Entry 2W6V (X-ray diffraction, 1.80 A resolution); this record covers chains A and D of the 4 polymer chains in the assembly.

[Chain A]
Name: Hemoglobin subunit alpha
Source organism: Homo sapiens
Notes: fragment: chain alpha, residues 2-142
Reference sequence: P69905 (HBA_HUMAN); residues 1-141 here correspond to UniProt positions 2-142 (UniProt number = residue number + 1)
Sequence (141 residues; each row starts with the number of its first residue):
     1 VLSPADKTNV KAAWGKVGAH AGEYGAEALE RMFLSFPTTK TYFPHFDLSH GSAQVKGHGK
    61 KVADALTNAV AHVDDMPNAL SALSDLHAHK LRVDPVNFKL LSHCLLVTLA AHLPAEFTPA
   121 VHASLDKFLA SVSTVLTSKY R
Ion coordination: heme Fe near H87 (its only coordinating residue here)
Ligand contacts:
  - heme (HEM): M32, T39, Y42, F43, H45, F46, H58, K61, V62, A65, L66, L83, L86, H87, L91, V93, N97, F98, L101, L105, V132, L136
  - xenon (XE), molecule 1: V10, W14, V70, L125, F128, L129
  - xenon (XE), molecule 2: W14, A21, Y24, G25, L66, L105, T108, L109
  - xenon (XE), molecule 3: L29, F33, F43, F46, L48, Q54, V55, H58
Swiss-Prot annotation at these positions:
  - binding site (O2): H58
  - binding site (heme b): H87
  - site: T8, N9 (Microbial infection: Cleavage), K11 (Not glycated), A13, W14 (Microbial infection: Cleavage), Y24, G25 (Microbial infection: Cleavage), L29, E30 (Microbial infection: Cleavage), H45, F46 (Microbial infection: Cleavage), D47, L48 (Microbial infection: Cleavage), S52, A53 (Microbial infection: Cleavage), V55, K56 (Microbial infection: Cleavage), K56 (Not glycated), G59, K60 (Microbial infection: Cleavage), K60 (Not glycated), K90 (Not glycated), L91, R92 (Microbial infection: Cleavage), K99 (Not glycated), L106, V107 (Microbial infection: Cleavage), T108, L109 (Microbial infection: Cleavage), V121, H122 (Microbial infection: Cleavage), S133, T134 (Microbial infection: Cleavage)
  - modified residue: S3 (Phosphoserine), K7 (N6-succinyllysine), T8 (Phosphothreonine), K11 (N6-succinyllysine), K16 (N6-acetyllysine), Y24 (Phosphotyrosine), S35 (Phosphoserine), K40 (N6-succinyllysine), S49 (Phosphoserine), S102 (Phosphoserine), T108 (Phosphothreonine), S124 (Phosphoserine), S131 (Phosphoserine), T134 (Phosphothreonine), T137 (Phosphothreonine), S138 (Phosphoserine)
  - glycosylation (N-linked (Glc) (glycation) lysine): K7, K16, K40, K61

[Chain D]
Name: Hemoglobin subunit beta
Source organism: Homo sapiens
Notes: fragment: chain beta, residues 2-147
Reference sequence: P68871 (HBB_HUMAN); residues 1-146 here correspond to UniProt positions 2-147 (UniProt number = residue number + 1)
Sequence (146 residues; each row starts with the number of its first residue):
     1 VHLTPEEKSA VTALWGKVNV DEVGGEALGR LLVVYPWTQR FFESFGDLST PDAVMGNPKV
    61 KAHGKKVLGA FSDGLAHLDN LKGTFATLSE LHCDKLHVDP ENFRLLGNVL VCVLAHHFGK
   121 EFTPPVQAAY QKVVAGVANA LAHKYH
Ion coordination: heme Fe near H92 (its only coordinating residue here)
Ligand contacts:
  - heme (HEM): L31, T38, F41, F42, F45, H63, K66, V67, A70, F71, F85, L88, H92, L96, V98, N102, F103, L106, V137, L141
  - xenon (XE), molecule 1: G24, A27, L28, G64, V67, L68, L106
  - xenon (XE), molecule 2: F71, F103, G107, V134, V137, A138
Swiss-Prot annotation at these positions:
  - binding site ((2R)-2,3-bisphosphoglycerate): V1, H2, K82, H143
  - binding site (heme b): H63, H92
  - site: E7, K8 (Microbial infection: Cleavage), G25, E26 (Microbial infection: Cleavage), G29, R30 (Microbial infection: Cleavage), Y35, P36 (Microbial infection: Cleavage), W37, T38 (Microbial infection: Cleavage), F45, G46 (Microbial infection: Cleavage), D52, A53 (Microbial infection: Cleavage), G56, N57 (Microbial infection: Cleavage), K59 (Not glycated), F71, S72 (Microbial infection: Cleavage), G74, L75 (Microbial infection: Cleavage), K82 (Not glycated), T84, F85 (Microbial infection: Cleavage), H92, C93 (Microbial infection: Cleavage), K95 (Not glycated), R104, L105 (Microbial infection: Cleavage), L110, V111 (Microbial infection: Cleavage), G119, K120 (Microbial infection: Cleavage), F122, T123 (Microbial infection: Cleavage), A128, A129 (Microbial infection: Cleavage) and 2 more in UniProt
  - modified residue: V1 (N-acetylvaline), S9 (Phosphoserine), T12 (Phosphothreonine), S44 (Phosphoserine), T50 (Phosphothreonine), K59 (N6-acetyllysine), K82 (N6-acetyllysine), T87 (Phosphothreonine), C93 (S-nitrosocysteine), K144 (N6-acetyllysine)
  - glycosylation: V1 (N-linked (Glc) (glycation) valine), K8 (N-linked (Glc) (glycation) lysine), K17 (N-linked (Glc) (glycation) lysine), K66 (N-linked (Glc) (glycation) lysine), K120 (N-linked (Glc) (glycation) lysine), K144 (N-linked (Glc) (glycation) lysine)

[How chain A and chain D interact]
Pairs across the interface - 28 pairs, chain A then chain D:
  P37(A) - H146(D)
  T38(A) - P100(D)
  K40(A) - H146(D)  hydrogen bond (side chain-backbone)
  T41(A) - H97(D)
  T41(A) - V98(D)
  T41(A) - D99(D)
  T41(A) - Y145(D)
  Y42(A) - R40(D)
  Y42(A) - D99(D)  hydrogen bond
  P44(A) - H97(D)
  L91(A) - R40(D)  hydrogen bond (backbone-side chain)
  R92(A) - W37(D)
  R92(A) - Q39(D)
  R92(A) - R40(D)  hydrogen bond (backbone-side chain)
  R92(A) - E43(D)  salt bridge
  D94(A) - W37(D)  hydrogen bond
  D94(A) - D99(D)
  D94(A) - E101(D)
  D94(A) - L105(D)
  P95(A) - W37(D)
  V96(A) - E101(D)
  N97(A) - D99(D)  hydrogen bond
  Y140(A) - P36(D)
  Y140(A) - W37(D)  hydrophobic
  R141(A) - V34(D)  hydrogen bond (side chain-backbone)
  R141(A) - Y35(D)
  R141(A) - P36(D)
  R141(A) - W37(D)

[In short]
The interface between chain A and chain D involves 14 residues on one side and 15 on the other, with 7
hydrogen bonds and 1 salt bridge. Among the polar pairs are R92(A)-E43(D), K40(A)-H146(D) and Y42(A)-D99(D).
Here chain A is Hemoglobin subunit alpha and chain D is Hemoglobin subunit beta, both from Homo sapiens. Entry
2W6V (Structure of Human deoxy Hemoglobin A in complex with Xenon) was determined by X-ray diffraction
together with 2W6W and 2W72 from the same study.
